PDB entry 2UXT | X-ray diffraction, 1.90 A resolution | chain A

[Chain A]
Protein: Protein sufi
Organism: Escherichia coli
UniProt: P26648 (SUFI_ECOLI); residue numbers follow UniProt; this construct covers 28-470
Amino-acid sequence (451 residues; each row starts with the number of its first residue):
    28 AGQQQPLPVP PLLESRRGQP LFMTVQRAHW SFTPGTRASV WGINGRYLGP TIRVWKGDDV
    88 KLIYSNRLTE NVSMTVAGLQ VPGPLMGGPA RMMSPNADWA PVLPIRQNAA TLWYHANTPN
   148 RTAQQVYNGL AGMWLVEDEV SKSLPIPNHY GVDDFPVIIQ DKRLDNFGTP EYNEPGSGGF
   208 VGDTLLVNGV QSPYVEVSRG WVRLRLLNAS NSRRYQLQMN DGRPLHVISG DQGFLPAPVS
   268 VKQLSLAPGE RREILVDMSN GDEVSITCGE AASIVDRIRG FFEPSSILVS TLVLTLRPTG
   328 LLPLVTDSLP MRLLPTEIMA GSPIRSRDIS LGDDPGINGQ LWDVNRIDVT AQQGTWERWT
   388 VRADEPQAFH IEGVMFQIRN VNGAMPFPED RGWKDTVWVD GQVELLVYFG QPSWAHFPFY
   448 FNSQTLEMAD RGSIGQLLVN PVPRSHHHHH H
Unresolved in the structure: 28-29, 296-311, 331-334, 472-478
From the paper describing this entry:
  - conformationally variable residues (loop rearrangement): S42 to P47, A55 to S66

[Overview]
From the paper: conformational variability at S42 and A55.
Chain A is Protein sufi (Escherichia coli); the structure, SufI Protein from Escherichia Coli, was determined
by X-ray diffraction (same publication as 2UXV).
